9GOA - chains C and D of the 4 polymer chains in the assembly; structure by electron microscopy, 3.20 A resolution.

== Chain C (and D) ==
Molecule: Alpha-latrotoxin-Lt1a
Source organism: Latrodectus tredecimguttatus
Notes: chain D of this document is another copy of the same molecule, construct and numbering; everything in this record applies to it too
UniProtKB: P23631 (LATA_LATTR); residues 21-1195 here = UniProt positions 21-1195
Amino-acid sequence (1175 residues; row label = number of the first residue in the row):
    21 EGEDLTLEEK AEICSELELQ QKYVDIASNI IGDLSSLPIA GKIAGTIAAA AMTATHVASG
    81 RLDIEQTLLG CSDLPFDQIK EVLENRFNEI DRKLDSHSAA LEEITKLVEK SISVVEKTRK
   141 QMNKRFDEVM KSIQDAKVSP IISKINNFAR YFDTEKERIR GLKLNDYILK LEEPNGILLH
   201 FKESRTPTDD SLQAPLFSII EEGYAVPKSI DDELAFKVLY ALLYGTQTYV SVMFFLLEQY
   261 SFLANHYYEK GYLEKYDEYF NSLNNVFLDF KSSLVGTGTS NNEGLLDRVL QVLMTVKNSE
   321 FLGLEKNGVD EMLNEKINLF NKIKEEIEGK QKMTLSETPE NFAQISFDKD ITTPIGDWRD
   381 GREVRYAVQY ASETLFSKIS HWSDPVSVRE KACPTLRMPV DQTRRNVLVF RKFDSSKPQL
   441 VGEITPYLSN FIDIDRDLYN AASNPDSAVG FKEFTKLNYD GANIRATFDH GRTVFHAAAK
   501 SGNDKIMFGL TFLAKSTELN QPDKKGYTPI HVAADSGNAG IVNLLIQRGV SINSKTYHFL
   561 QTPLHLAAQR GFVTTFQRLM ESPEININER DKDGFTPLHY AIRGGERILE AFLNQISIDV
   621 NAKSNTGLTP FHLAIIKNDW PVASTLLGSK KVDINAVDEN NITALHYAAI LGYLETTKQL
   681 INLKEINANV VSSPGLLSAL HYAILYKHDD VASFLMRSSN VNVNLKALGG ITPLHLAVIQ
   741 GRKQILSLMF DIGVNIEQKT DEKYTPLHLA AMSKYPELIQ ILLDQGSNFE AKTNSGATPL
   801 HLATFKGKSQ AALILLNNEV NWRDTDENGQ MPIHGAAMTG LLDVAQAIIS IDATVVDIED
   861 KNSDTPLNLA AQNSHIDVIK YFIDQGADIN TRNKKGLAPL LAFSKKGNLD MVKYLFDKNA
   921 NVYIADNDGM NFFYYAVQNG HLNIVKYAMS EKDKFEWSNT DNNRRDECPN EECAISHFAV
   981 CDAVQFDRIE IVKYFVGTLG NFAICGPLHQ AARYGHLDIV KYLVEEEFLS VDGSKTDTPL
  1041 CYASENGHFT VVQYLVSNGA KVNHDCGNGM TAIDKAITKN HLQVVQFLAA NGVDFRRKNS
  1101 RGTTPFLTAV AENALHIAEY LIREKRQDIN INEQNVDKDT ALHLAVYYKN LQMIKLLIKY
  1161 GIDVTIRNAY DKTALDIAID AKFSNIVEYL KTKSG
Disordered / not traced: 21-115
Curated features (UniProtKB/Swiss-Prot):
  - region: Val-238 to Leu-257 (Helix H8 is the probable transmembrane region of the tetrameric pore inserted in the target cell membrane), Glu-1026 to Asp-1032 (4C4.1 epitope)
  - mutagenesis: Cys-34 (C34S: Loss of function), Cys-91 (C91S: Loss of function), Cys-413 (C413S: Loss of function), Leu-448 (L448LVPRG: Loss of function (loss the ability of pore-formation), but retains the full binding affinity to receptors (mutant LTXN4C))

== Chain C / chain D interface ==
Pairs across the interface (84; chain C residue first):
  Ser-118(C) / His-117(D)
  Leu-121(C) / Leu-121(D)  hydrophobic
  Leu-121(C) / Ile-124(D)  hydrophobic
  Thr-125(C) / Ile-124(D)
  Val-128(C) / Leu-127(D)  hydrophobic
  Ile-132(C) / Leu-127(D)  hydrophobic
  Ile-132(C) / Ser-131(D)
  Glu-136(C) / Val-134(D)
  Arg-139(C) / Lys-137(D)
  Arg-139(C) / Thr-138(D)
  Met-142(C) / Thr-138(D)
  Met-142(C) / Met-142(D)  hydrophobic
  Asn-143(C) / Gln-141(D)  hydrogen bond
  Asn-143(C) / Arg-145(D)  hydrogen bond (backbone-side chain)
  Phe-146(C) / Arg-145(D)
  Phe-146(C) / Phe-146(D)  hydrophobic
  Asp-147(C) / Arg-145(D)  salt bridge
  Met-150(C) / Val-149(D)  hydrophobic
  Met-150(C) / Ser-152(D)
  Ile-153(C) / Val-149(D)  hydrophobic
  Ile-153(C) / Ser-152(D)
  Ile-153(C) / Ile-153(D)  hydrophobic
  Lys-157(C) / Asp-155(D)  salt bridge
  Lys-157(C) / Ala-156(D)
  Lys-157(C) / Ser-159(D)
  Glu-203(C) / Asn-195(D)  hydrogen bond
  Arg-205(C) / Tyr-171(D)  hydrogen bond
  Arg-205(C) / Glu-175(D)  salt bridge
  Pro-207(C) / Asn-167(D)
  Pro-207(C) / Tyr-171(D)
  Pro-207(C) / His-200(D)
  Thr-208(C) / His-200(D)
  Asp-209(C) / Lys-164(D)  salt bridge
  Gln-213(C) / Tyr-171(D)
  Ala-214(C) / Asn-167(D)
  Phe-217(C) / Arg-170(D)
  Glu-221(C) / Arg-170(D)  salt bridge
  Tyr-224(C) / Asp-155(D)
  Asn-281(C) / Leu-189(D)
  Asn-284(C) / Asp-186(D)  hydrogen bond
  Asn-285(C) / Leu-189(D)  hydrogen bond (side chain-backbone)
  Asn-285(C) / Lys-190(D)
  Asn-285(C) / Glu-193(D)
  Leu-288(C) / Asp-186(D)
  Asp-289(C) / Arg-178(D)  salt bridge
  Asp-289(C) / Lys-190(D)  salt bridge
  Ser-292(C) / Arg-178(D)
  Ser-356(C) / Lys-183(D)  hydrogen bond
  Ser-356(C) / Asn-185(D)
  Ser-356(C) / Asp-186(D)  hydrogen bond
  Glu-357(C) / Lys-183(D)
  Glu-357(C) / Asn-185(D)
  Thr-358(C) / Asn-185(D)
  Ala-363(C) / Arg-570(D)
  Gln-364(C) / Lys-500(D)
  Gln-364(C) / Ser-501(D)  hydrogen bond (side chain-backbone)
  Gln-364(C) / Ser-536(D)
  Ile-365(C) / Pro-465(D)  hydrophobic
  Phe-367(C) / Pro-465(D)  hydrophobic
  Glu-383(C) / Arg-382(D)  salt bridge
  Glu-383(C) / Ser-436(D)
  Lys-398(C) / Leu-189(D)
  Trp-402(C) / Tyr-272(D)
  Asp-404(C) / Lys-437(D)
  Pro-405(C) / Lys-437(D)
  Arg-409(C) / Gly-376(D)  hydrogen bond (side chain-backbone)
  Arg-409(C) / Arg-379(D)
  Arg-409(C) / Asp-466(D)
  Lys-411(C) / Asp-466(D)
  Arg-417(C) / Ser-536(D)
  Arg-417(C) / Gly-537(D)
  Arg-417(C) / Phe-572(D)
  Pro-419(C) / Arg-570(D)
  Val-420(C) / Arg-570(D)
  Val-420(C) / Gly-604(D)
  Gln-422(C) / Lys-637(D)  hydrogen bond (backbone-side chain)
  Arg-424(C) / Ile-602(D)
  Arg-424(C) / Arg-603(D)  hydrogen bond (side chain-backbone)
  Arg-424(C) / Gly-604(D)  hydrogen bond (side chain-backbone)
  Arg-424(C) / Gly-605(D)
  Arg-424(C) / Lys-637(D)
  Arg-424(C) / Asp-639(D)  salt bridge
  Tyr-447(C) / Glu-606(D)
  Tyr-447(C) / Arg-607(D)
Other interface residues (no listed pair), chain C (60 interface residues in all): Glu-129, Val-135, Lys-202, Ser-218, Glu-222, Arg-308, Lys-352, Ser-366, His-401, Met-418
Other interface residues (no listed pair), chain D (65 interface residues in all): Val-128, Val-135, Ser-163, Phe-168, Leu-182, Asp-209, Asp-210, Pro-374, Ile-375, Val-469, Asn-538

== In short ==
60 residues of chain C and 65 residues of chain D are in contact; the contacts include 13 hydrogen bonds and 9
salt bridges. Polar pairs include Asp-147(C)/Arg-145(D), Lys-157(C)/Asp-155(D) and Arg-205(C)/Glu-175(D). From
UniProt: 4 mutagenesis sites on chain C.
Both chains are Alpha-latrotoxin-Lt1a (Latrodectus tredecimguttatus). Entry 9GOA (Pore state of
alpha-Latrotoxin) was determined by electron microscopy (same publication as 9GO9).
